5CBE - chains A and B of the 3 polymer chains in the assembly; structure by X-ray diffraction, 2.40 A resolution.

Chain A:
Protein: E10 heavy chain
From: Homo sapiens
Reference sequence: A0A0B4J2H0 (A0A0B4J2H0_HUMAN); the construct lacks a stretch of the UniProt sequence, so the offset changes along the chain: 1-52 = UniProt 20-71; 53-82 = UniProt 73-102; 83-94 = UniProt 106-117
Sequence (142 residues; row label = number of the first residue in the row; a row labelled like 82A-82C holds insertion residues (82A, then the next letters in order)):
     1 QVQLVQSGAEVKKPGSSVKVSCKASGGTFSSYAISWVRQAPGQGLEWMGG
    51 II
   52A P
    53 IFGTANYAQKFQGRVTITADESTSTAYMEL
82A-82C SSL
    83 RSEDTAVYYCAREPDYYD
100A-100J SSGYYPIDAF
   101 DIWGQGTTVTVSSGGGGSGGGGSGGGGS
Disordered / not traced: 27-28, 114-128
Disulfides: Cys22-Cys92
Swiss-Prot annotation at these positions:
  - region: Gln1 to Ser25 (Framework-1), Gly26 to Ala33 (Complementarity-determining-1), Ile34 to Gly50 (Framework-2), Ile51, Ile52, Pro52A, Ile53 to Ala57 (Complementarity-determining-2), Asn58 to Cys92 (Framework-3), Ala93, Arg94 (Complementarity-determining-3)
  - modified residue: Gln1 (Pyrrolidone carboxylic acid)

Chain B:
Protein: E10 light chain
From: Homo sapiens
Reference sequence: P04209 (LV211_HUMAN); the construct lacks a stretch of the UniProt sequence and is renumbered around it, so the offset changes along the chain: 1-9 = UniProt 1-9; 11-27 = UniProt 10-26; 28-90 = UniProt 30-92
Sequence (122 residues; each row starts with the number of its first residue; note: 1 number in that range is skipped by the numbering (no residue carries it; nothing is unmodelled there); a row labelled like 27A-27C holds insertion residues (27A, then the next letters in order)):
     1 QSALTQPAS
    11 VSASPGQSITISCTGTS
27A-27C SDV
    28 GAYDWVSWYQQHPGKAPKLLIFDVNNRPSGVSHRFSGSKSGNTASLTISG
    78 LQAEDEADYYCASATLLD
   95A T
    96 YVFGTGTKVTV
  106A L
   107 GDQEPKSSDKTH
Disordered / not traced: 1, 107-118
Disulfides: Cys23-Cys88
Differences from the reference sequence: conflict Ala13 (Gly12 in P04209), Ser27 (Thr26 in P04209), Ala29 (Gly31 in P04209), Trp32 (Phe34 in P04209), Phe49 (Tyr51 in P04209), Asn53 (Ser55 in P04209), Val58 (Ile60 in P04209), His60 (Asn62 in P04209), Ala89 (Ser91 in P04209)
From the paper describing this entry:
  - contacts within the chain: Trp32-Leu93, Tyr30-Leu93
  - conformationally variable residues (side-chain flip): Tyr30

How chain A and chain B interact:
Pairs across the interface (31; chain A residue first):
  Val37(A) - Phe98(B)  hydrophobic
  Gln39(A) - Gln38(B)  hydrogen bond
  Gln39(A) - Tyr87(B)
  Gln43(A) - Tyr87(B)  hydrogen bond (backbone-side chain)
  Gly44(A) - Tyr87(B)
  Leu45(A) - Pro44(B)  hydrophobic
  Leu45(A) - Tyr87(B)
  Leu45(A) - Phe98(B)
  Trp47(A) - Thr95A(B)
  Trp47(A) - Tyr96(B)
  Trp47(A) - Phe98(B)
  Asn58(A) - Leu94(B)
  Asn58(A) - Asp95(B)  hydrogen bond (side chain-backbone)
  Tyr91(A) - Lys42(B)
  Tyr91(A) - Ala43(B)  hydrophobic
  Glu95(A) - Tyr96(B)  hydrogen bond
  Ile100G(A) - Phe49(B)  hydrophobic
  Asp100H(A) - Trp32(B)
  Asp100H(A) - Tyr96(B)
  Ala100I(A) - Ser34(B)
  Ala100I(A) - Tyr36(B)
  Ala100I(A) - Leu46(B)  hydrophobic
  Ala100I(A) - Phe49(B)  hydrophobic
  Ala100I(A) - Tyr96(B)
  Phe100J(A) - Tyr36(B)  hydrogen bond (backbone-side chain)
  Phe100J(A) - Leu46(B)
  Phe100J(A) - Tyr96(B)  hydrophobic
  Asp101(A) - Leu46(B)
  Trp103(A) - Pro44(B)
  Trp103(A) - Phe98(B)  hydrophobic
  Gly104(A) - Ala43(B)
Other interface residues (no listed pair), chain A (18 interface residues in all): Glu46, Tyr59
Other interface residues (no listed pair), chain B (17 interface residues in all): Ala91, Thr100

Overview:
The interface between chain A and chain B involves 18 residues on one side and 17 on the other; the contacts
include 5 hydrogen bonds. Polar pairs include Gln39(A)-Gln38(B), Gln43(A)-Tyr87(B) and Asn58(A)-Asp95(B). From
the paper: conformational variability at Tyr30(B); contacts within the chain involving Leu93(B), Trp32(B) and
Tyr30(B).
Here chain A is E10 heavy chain and chain B is E10 light chain, both from Homo sapiens. Entry 5CBE (E10 in
complex with CXCL13) was determined by X-ray diffraction (same publication as 5CBA).
